Entry 3I6Q (X-ray diffraction, 1.87 A resolution); this record covers chain A.

# Chain A
Protein: Putative leucoanthocyanidin reductase 1
From: Vitis vinifera
Notes: EC 1.17.1.3
UniProtKB: Q4W2K4 (Q4W2K4_VITVI); numbering as in UniProt (aligned over 1-346)
Chain sequence (346 residues; each row starts with the number of its first residue):
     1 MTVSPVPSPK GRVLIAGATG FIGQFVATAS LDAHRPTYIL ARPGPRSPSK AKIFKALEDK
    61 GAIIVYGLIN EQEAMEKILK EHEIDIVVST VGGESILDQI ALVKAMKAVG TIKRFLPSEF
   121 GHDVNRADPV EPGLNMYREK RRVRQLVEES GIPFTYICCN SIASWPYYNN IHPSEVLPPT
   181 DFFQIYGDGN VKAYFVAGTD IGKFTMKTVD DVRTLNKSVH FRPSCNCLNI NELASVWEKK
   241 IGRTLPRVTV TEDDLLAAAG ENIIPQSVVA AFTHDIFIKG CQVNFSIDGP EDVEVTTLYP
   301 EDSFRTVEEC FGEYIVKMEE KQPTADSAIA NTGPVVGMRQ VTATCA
Not modelled in the structure: 1-10, 43-53, 171-175, 318-346
Small-molecule neighbours: NADPH (NDP; NADPH dihydro-nicotinamide-adenine-dinucleotide phosphate): Gly17, Ala18, Thr19, Gly20, Phe21, Ile22, Gly23, Leu40, Arg42, Gly67, Leu68, Ile69, Asn70, Thr90, Val91, Gly92, Gly93, Glu94, Ser95, Ile96, Asp98, Ser118, Glu119, Phe120, Gly121, Met136, Lys140, Cys159, Asn160, Ser161, Ile162

# Overview
Chain A binds NADPH.
Chain A is Putative leucoanthocyanidin reductase 1 (Vitis vinifera); the structure, Structure of the binary
complex leucoanthocyanidin reductase-NADPH from vitis vinifera, was determined by X-ray diffraction, deposited
together with 3I52, 3I5M and 3I6I.
